Entry 6NIG (X-ray diffraction, 2.35 A resolution); this record covers chains A and B.

Chain A (and B):
Protein: Toll-like receptor 2, Variable lymphocyte receptor B
Source organism: Homo sapiens
Notes: fragment: TLR  + linker + VLR; chain B of this document is another copy of the same molecule, construct and numbering; everything in this record applies to it too
UniProtKB: chimeric construct of O60603, Q2YE02: residues 1-507 from O60603 (TLR2_HUMAN) positions 1-507 (same numbers); residues 509-576 from Q2YE02 positions 181-248 (UniProt number = residue number - 328)
Chain sequence (576 residues; each row starts with the number of its first residue):
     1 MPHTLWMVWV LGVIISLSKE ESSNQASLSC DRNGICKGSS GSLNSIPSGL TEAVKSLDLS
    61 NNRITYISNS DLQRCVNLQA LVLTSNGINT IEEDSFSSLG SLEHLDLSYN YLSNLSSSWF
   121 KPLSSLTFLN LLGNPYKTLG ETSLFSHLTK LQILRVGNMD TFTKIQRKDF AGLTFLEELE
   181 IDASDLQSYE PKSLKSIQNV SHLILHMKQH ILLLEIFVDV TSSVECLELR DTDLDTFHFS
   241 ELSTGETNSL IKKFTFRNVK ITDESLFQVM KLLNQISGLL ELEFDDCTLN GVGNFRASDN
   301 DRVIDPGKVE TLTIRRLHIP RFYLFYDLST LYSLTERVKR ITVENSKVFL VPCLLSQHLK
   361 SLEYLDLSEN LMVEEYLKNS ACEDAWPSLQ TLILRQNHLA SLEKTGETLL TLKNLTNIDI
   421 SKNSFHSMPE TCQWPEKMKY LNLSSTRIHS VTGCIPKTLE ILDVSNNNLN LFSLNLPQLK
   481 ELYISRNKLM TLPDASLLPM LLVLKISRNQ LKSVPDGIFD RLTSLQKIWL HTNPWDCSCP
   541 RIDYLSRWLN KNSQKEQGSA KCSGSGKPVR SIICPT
Not modelled in the structure: 1-26, 245-247, 576 (chain B: 1-26, 300-303, 576)
Disulfides: C30-C36, C353-C382, C432-C454, C537-C562, C539-C574
Covalent attachments: N-acetylglucosamine (NAG) linked to N114, N199, N414, N442
Sequence notes: linker (508)
Residues lining bound ligands:
  - Diprovocim (KQD; (3S,4S,3'S,4'S)-1,1'-(1,4-phenylenedicarbonyl)bis{N~3~,N~4~-bis[(1S,2R)-2-phenylcyclopropyl]pyrrolidine-3,4-dicarboxami de}), molecule 1: L289, I314, L317, I319, F325, Y326, Y332, I341, V343, S346, K347, V348, F349, L350, V351, P352, L355, L359, L365, L367
  - Diprovocim (KQD), molecule 2: L312, I319, Y323, F325, Y326, D327, L328, S329, L331, Y332, T335, K347, F349, L350, Y376
UniProt features mapped onto this chain:
  - site: F349 (Interaction with bacterial lipopeptide)
  - glycosylation (N-linked (GlcNAc...) asparagine): N114, N199, N414, N442
From the paper describing this entry:
  - binding site for Diprovocim: Y323, F325, V348, F349
  - mutagenesis - Y323A, F325A, D327A, L328A, Y332A, V348A, F349A, L350A: abolished signaling in response to Pam3CSK4
  - mutagenesis - Y323A, F325A, V348A, F349A: abolished signaling in response to Diprovocim
  - mutagenesis - D327A, L328A, Y332A, L350A: increased signaling in response to Diprovocim

Chain A / chain B interface:
Residue-residue contacts (23; chain A residue first):
  H318(A) with E375(B)
  I319(A) with Y376(B), hydrogen bond (backbone-side chain)
  P320(A) with Y376(B)
  R321(A) with K378(B); N379(B), hydrogen bond (backbone-side chain)
  F322(A) with K378(B); N379(B)
  Y323(A) with N379(B)
  K347(A) with E375(B), salt bridge
  F349(A) with F349(B), hydrophobic; L350(B), hydrophobic
  L371(A) with V373(B), hydrophobic
  E375(A) with K347(B), salt bridge
  Y376(A) with K347(B); F349(B); L371(B)
  K378(A) with R321(B); F322(B)
  N379(A) with R321(B), hydrogen bond (side chain-backbone); F322(B); Y323(B)
  C382(A) with F322(B), hydrophobic
  H398(A) with H398(B)
Also at the interface, not in a pair above, chain A (17 interface residues in all): L350, V373
Also at the interface, not in a pair above, chain B (15 interface residues in all): P352, C382

Summary:
17 residues of chain A and 15 residues of chain B are in contact, with 3 hydrogen bonds and 2 salt bridges.
Polar contacts include K347(A)-E375(B), I319(A)-Y376(B) and R321(A)-N379(B). From the paper: a binding site
for Diprovocim at Y323(A), F325(A) and V348(A) among others; Y323A, F325A and D327A of chain A, among others,
abolish signaling in response to Pam3CSK4; 8 substitutions were tested in all.
Chain A and chain B are both Toll-like receptor 2, Variable lymphocyte receptor B (Homo sapiens); the
structure, Crystal structure of the human TLR2-Diprovocim complex, was determined by X-ray diffraction (same
publication as 6NIH).
